PDB entry 6T3D | X-ray diffraction, 1.50 A resolution | chain A

Chain A:
Name: Beta-lactamase
Organism: Escherichia coli K-12
Notes: EC 3.5.2.6
UniProtKB: P00811 (AMPC_ECOLI); residues 4-361 here correspond to UniProt positions 20-377 (UniProt number = residue number + 16)
Chain sequence (358 residues; row label = number of the first residue in the row):
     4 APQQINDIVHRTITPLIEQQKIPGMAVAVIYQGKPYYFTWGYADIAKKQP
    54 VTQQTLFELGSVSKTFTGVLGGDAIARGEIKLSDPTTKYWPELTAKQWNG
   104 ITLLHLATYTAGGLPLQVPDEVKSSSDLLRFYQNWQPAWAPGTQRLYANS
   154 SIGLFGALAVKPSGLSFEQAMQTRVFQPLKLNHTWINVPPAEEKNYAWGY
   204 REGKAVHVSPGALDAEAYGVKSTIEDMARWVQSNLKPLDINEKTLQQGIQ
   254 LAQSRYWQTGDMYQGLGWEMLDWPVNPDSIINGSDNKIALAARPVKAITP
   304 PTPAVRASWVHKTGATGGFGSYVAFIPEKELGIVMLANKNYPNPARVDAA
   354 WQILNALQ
UniProt features mapped onto this chain:
  - active site: S64 (Acyl-ester intermediate)
  - binding site (a beta-lactam): S64, Q120, Y150, N152, A318, N343
Bound ions: Zn2+ site 1 near H13 (its only coordinating residue here); Zn2+ site 2 near H186 (its only coordinating residue here)

Overview:
From UniProt: active-site residue S64 and 6 beta-lactam-binding residues.
Chain A is Beta-lactamase (Escherichia coli K-12); the structure, Crystal structure of AmpC from E.coli, was
determined by X-ray diffraction together with 6YEN, 6YEO and 6YPD from the same study.
